4AEZ - chains A and B of the 3 polymer chains in the assembly; structure by X-ray diffraction, 2.30 A resolution.

[Chain A]
Molecule: Wd repeat-containing protein SLP1
Source organism: Schizosaccharomyces pombe
Reference sequence: P78972 (SLP1_SCHPO); numbering as in UniProt (aligned over 88-488)
Sequence (401 residues; numbered 88 to 488; the number before each row is that of its first residue):
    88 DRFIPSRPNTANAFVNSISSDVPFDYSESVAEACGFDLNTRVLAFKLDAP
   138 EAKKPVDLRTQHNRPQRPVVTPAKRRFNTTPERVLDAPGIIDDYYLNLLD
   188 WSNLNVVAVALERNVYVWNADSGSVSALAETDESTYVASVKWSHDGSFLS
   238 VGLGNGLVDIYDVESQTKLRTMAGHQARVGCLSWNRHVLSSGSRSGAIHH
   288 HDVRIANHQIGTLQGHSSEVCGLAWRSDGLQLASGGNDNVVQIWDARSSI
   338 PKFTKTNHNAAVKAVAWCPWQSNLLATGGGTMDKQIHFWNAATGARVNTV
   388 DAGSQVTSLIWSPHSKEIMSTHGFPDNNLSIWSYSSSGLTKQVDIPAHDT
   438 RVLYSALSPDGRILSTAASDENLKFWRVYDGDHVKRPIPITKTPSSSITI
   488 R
Unresolved in the structure: 88-124, 145-161, 468-488
Curated features (UniProtKB/Swiss-Prot):
  - mutagenesis: A131 to F132 (Abrogates binding to mad2 and overrides activation of the spindle checkpoint by mad2)

[Chain B]
Molecule: Mitotic spindle checkpoint component MAD2
Source organism: Schizosaccharomyces pombe
Reference sequence: O14417 (MAD2_SCHPO); residue numbers follow UniProt; this construct covers 1-203
Sequence (203 residues; row label = number of the first residue in the row):
     1 MSSVPIRTNFSAKGSSKLVSEFFEYAVNSILFQRGIYPAEDFKVVRKYGL
    51 NMLVSVDEEVKTYIRKIVSQLHKWMFAKKIQKLILVITSKCSGEDLERWQ
   101 FNVEMVDTADQFQNIGNKEDELRVQKEIQALIAQITATVTFLPQLEEQCT
   151 FNVLVYADKDSEVPTDWVDSDPRILRDAEQVQLRSFSTSMHKIDCQVAYR
   201 VNP
Unresolved in the structure: 1-12, 108-116, 202-203
Construct notes: engineered mutation A12 (Leu in O14417), A133 (Arg in O14417)

[Chain A / chain B interface]
Residue-residue contacts - 52 pairs, chain A then chain B:
  L125(A) - K159(B)  hydrogen bond (backbone-side chain)
  N126(A) - Q81(B)
  N126(A) - A157(B)
  N126(A) - D158(B)
  N126(A) - K159(B)  hydrogen bond (backbone-backbone)
  T127(A) - Q81(B)  hydrogen bond
  T127(A) - Y156(B)
  T127(A) - A157(B)
  T127(A) - K159(B)
  R128(A) - V155(B)
  R128(A) - Y156(B)
  R128(A) - A157(B)  hydrogen bond (backbone-backbone)
  R128(A) - V163(B)
  R128(A) - D169(B)  salt bridge
  V129(A) - V155(B)
  V129(A) - Y156(B)  hydrophobic
  V129(A) - D169(B)
  V129(A) - S170(B)  hydrogen bond (backbone-backbone)
  L130(A) - W74(B)  hydrophobic
  L130(A) - L154(B)
  L130(A) - V155(B)  hydrogen bond (backbone-backbone)
  L130(A) - V163(B)  hydrophobic
  L130(A) - V168(B)
  A131(A) - V153(B)
  A131(A) - L154(B)  hydrophobic
  A131(A) - W167(B)
  A131(A) - V168(B)  hydrogen bond (backbone-backbone)
  A131(A) - S170(B)
  F132(A) - Y63(B)  hydrophobic
  F132(A) - I67(B)  hydrophobic
  F132(A) - V153(B)  hydrogen bond (backbone-backbone)
  F132(A) - D166(B)
  F132(A) - W167(B)
  K133(A) - T165(B)  hydrogen bond (side chain-backbone)
  K133(A) - D166(B)  salt bridge
  L134(A) - Y63(B)  hydrogen bond (backbone-side chain)
  L134(A) - D166(B)
  D135(A) - Y63(B)
  A136(A) - Y37(B)
  A136(A) - Y63(B)
  A136(A) - F151(B)  hydrophobic
  P137(A) - Y37(B)  hydrogen bond (backbone-side chain)
  P137(A) - E59(B)
  P137(A) - V60(B)
  P137(A) - Y63(B)
  E138(A) - K90(B)  salt bridge
  A139(A) - Y37(B)  hydrophobic
  K140(A) - D57(B)  salt bridge
  P142(A) - E40(B)
  V143(A) - E40(B)  hydrogen bond (backbone-side chain)
  D144(A) - E40(B)  hydrogen bond (backbone-side chain)
  M369(A) - T140(B)
Other interface residues (no listed pair), chain B (36 interface residues in all): I36, P38, D41, K66, V139, Q148, T150, S161, D171, P172

[In short]
20 residues of chain A face 36 of chain B across their interface, with 13 hydrogen bonds and 4 salt bridges.
Among the polar pairs are R128(A)-D169(B), K133(A)-D166(B) and E138(A)-K90(B). Curated annotation (UniProt)
lists 2 mutagenesis sites on chain A.
Chain A is Wd repeat-containing protein SLP1 and chain B is Mitotic spindle checkpoint component MAD2, both
from Schizosaccharomyces pombe; the structure, Crystal Structure of Mitotic Checkpoint Complex, was determined
by X-ray diffraction.
